PDB entry 6W13 | X-ray diffraction, 2.38 A resolution | chains A and C of the 3 polymer chains in the assembly

[Chain A]
Protein: N-glycosylase/DNA lyase
Organism: Homo sapiens
Notes: EC 3.2.2.-, 4.2.99.18
Reference sequence: O15527 (OGG1_HUMAN); numbering as in UniProt (aligned over 12-325)
Chain sequence (317 residues; row label = number of the first residue in the row):
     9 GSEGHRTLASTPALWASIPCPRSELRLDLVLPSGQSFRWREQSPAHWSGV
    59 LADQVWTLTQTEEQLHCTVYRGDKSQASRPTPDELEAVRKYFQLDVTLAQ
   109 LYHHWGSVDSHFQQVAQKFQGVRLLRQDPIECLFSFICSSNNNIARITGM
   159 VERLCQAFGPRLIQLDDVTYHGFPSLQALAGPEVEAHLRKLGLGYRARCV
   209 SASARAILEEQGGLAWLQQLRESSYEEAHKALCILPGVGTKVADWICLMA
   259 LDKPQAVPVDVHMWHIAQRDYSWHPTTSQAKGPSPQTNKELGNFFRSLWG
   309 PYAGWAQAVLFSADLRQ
Unresolved in the structure: 80-82, 325
Differences from the reference sequence: expression tag (9-11); engineered mutation Gln122 (Glu in O15527), Cys207 (Tyr in O15527), Trp253 (Cys in O15527)
Glycans and other covalent adducts: 2-(2-ethoxyethoxy)ethanethiol (S5Y) linked to Cys207
Metal / ion sites: Mg2+ site 1: Gln43, Gln135; Mg2+ site 2: Asp175, Trp307; Mg2+ site 3: Leu187, Gly189, Ser209; Mg2+ site 4: Cys241, Leu243, Val246 (shared with 1 residue of chain B)
Residues lining bound ligands: 2-(2-ethoxyethoxy)ethanethiol (S5Y): Tyr203, Arg204, Arg206, Gly245
Curated features (UniProtKB/Swiss-Prot):
  - active site: Lys249 (Schiff-base intermediate with DNA)
  - binding site (DNA): Asn149, Arg154, Arg204, His270, Gln287
  - binding site (8-oxoguanine): Pro266, Asp268, Gln315, Phe319
  - natural variant: Gly12 (G12E: Found in a kidney cancer sample), Arg46 (R46Q: Found in a clear cell renal cell carcinoma sample), Ala85 (A85S: Found in a lung cancer sample), Arg131 (R131Q: Found in a lung cancer sample), Arg154 (R154H: Found in a gastric cancer sample), Ser232 (S232T: Found in a kidney cancer sample)
  - mutagenesis: Lys249 (K249Q: Loss of activity), Asp268 (D268E/Q: No effect on activity; D268N: Decreases activity about 65-fold)
Reported in the primary citation:
  - binding site for the 7-nt DNA strand: Asn149, Gly245, Lys249, Val250
  - conformationally variable residues (helix shift): Tyr203, Gln315, Phe319
  - binding site for the 6-nt DNA strand (chain C): Asn149, Arg154, Arg204
  - specificity-determining residues: Asn149
  - specificity-determining residues: Lys249, His270 (from molecular simulation)
  - specificity-determining residues: Gly42 (citing earlier work)

[Chain C]
Molecule: 6-nt DNA strand
Sequence (6 nucleotides; each row starts with the number of its first residue):
     5 ACCTGG

[Chain A / chain C interface]
Pairs across the interface - 7 pairs, chain A then chain C:
  Asn149(A) - DC7(C)  hydrogen bond to the base
  Asn149(A) - DT8(C)  hydrogen bond to the sugar
  Asn149(A) - DG9(C)  phosphate contact
  Asn151(A) - DG10(C)  hydrogen bond to the phosphate
  Arg154(A) - DG9(C)  salt bridge to the phosphate
  Tyr203(A) - DT8(C)  sugar contact
  Arg204(A) - DG9(C)  salt bridge to the phosphate

[In short]
Chain A and chain C form an interface of 5 and 4 residues respectively, with 3 hydrogen bonds and 2 salt
bridges. Polar contacts include Asn149(A)-DC7(C), Asn149(A)-DT8(C) and Asn151(A)-DG10(C). The paper reports a
binding site for the 7-nt DNA strand at Asn149(A), Gly245(A) and Lys249(A) among others; a binding site for
the 6-nt DNA strand (chain C) at Asn149(A), Arg154(A) and Arg204(A).
Here chain A is N-glycosylase/DNA lyase (Homo sapiens) and chain C is a 6-nt DNA strand. Entry 6W13 (Human
8-oxoguanine glycosylase interrogating fully intrahelical oxoG lesion DNA) was determined by X-ray
diffraction, deposited together with 6W0M and 6W0R.
